Entry 5IM7 (X-ray diffraction, 2.50 A resolution); this record covers chains A and B of the 3 polymer chains in the assembly.

[Chain A]
Protein: HLA-B*58:01 Heavy Chain
Source organism: Homo sapiens
Amino-acid sequence (277 residues; each row starts with the number of its first residue):
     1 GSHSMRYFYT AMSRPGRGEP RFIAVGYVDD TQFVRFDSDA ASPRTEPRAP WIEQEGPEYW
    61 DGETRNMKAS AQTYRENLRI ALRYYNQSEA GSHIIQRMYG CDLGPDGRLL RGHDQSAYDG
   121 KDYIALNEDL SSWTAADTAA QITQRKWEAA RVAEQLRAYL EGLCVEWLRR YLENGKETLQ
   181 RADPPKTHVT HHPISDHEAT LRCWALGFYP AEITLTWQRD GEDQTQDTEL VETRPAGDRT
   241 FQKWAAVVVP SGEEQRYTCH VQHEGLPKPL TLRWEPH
Disulfide bonds: Cys101-Cys164, Cys203-Cys259

[Chain B]
Protein: Beta-2-microglobulin
Source organism: Homo sapiens
UniProt: P61769 (B2MG_HUMAN); residues 1-99 here correspond to UniProt positions 21-119 (UniProt number = residue number + 20)
Amino-acid sequence (99 residues; numbered 1 to 99; the number before each row is that of its first residue):
     1 IQRTPKIQVY SRHPAENGKS NFLNCYVSGF HPSDIEVDLL KNGERIEKVE HSDLSFSKDW
    61 SFYLLYYTEF TPTEKDEYAC RVNHVTLSQP KIVKWDRDM
Disulfide bonds: Cys25-Cys80
Swiss-Prot annotation at these positions:
  - modified residue: Gln2 (Pyrrolidone carboxylic acid)
  - glycosylation: Ile1 (N-linked (Glc) (glycation) isoleucine), Lys19 (N-linked (Glc) (glycation) lysine), Lys41 (N-linked (Glc) (glycation) lysine), Lys48 (N-linked (Glc) (glycation) lysine), Lys58 (N-linked (Glc) (glycation) lysine), Lys91 (N-linked (Glc) (glycation) lysine), Lys94 (N-linked (Glc) (glycation) lysine)

[Chain A / chain B interface]
Pairs across the interface (60):
  Phe8(A) with Phe56(B), hydrophobic
  Tyr9(A) with Phe56(B)
  Thr10(A) with Phe56(B); Phe62(B)
  Met12(A) with Ser33(B), hydrogen bond
  Ile23(A) with Leu54(B), hydrophobic
  Val25(A) with Asp53(B); Leu54(B); Ser55(B)
  Tyr27(A) with Ser55(B); Tyr63(B), hydrogen bond
  Gln32(A) with Asp53(B), hydrogen bond
  Arg35(A) with Asp53(B), salt bridge
  Arg48(A) with Asp53(B), salt bridge
  Ile94(A) with Pro32(B), hydrophobic; Ser33(B)
  Gln96(A) with His31(B), hydrogen bond; Phe56(B); Trp60(B), hydrogen bond (side chain-backbone); Phe62(B)
  Arg97(A) with Phe56(B)
  Met98(A) with Phe56(B), hydrophobic; Lys58(B); Trp60(B), hydrophobic
  Gln115(A) with Trp60(B)
  Ser116(A) with Trp60(B)
  Ala117(A) with Trp60(B), hydrophobic
  Asp119(A) with His31(B)
  Gly120(A) with Arg3(B), hydrogen bond (backbone-side chain); His31(B), hydrogen bond (backbone-side chain); Trp60(B)
  Asp122(A) with Trp60(B), hydrogen bond
  His192(A) with Asp98(B), salt bridge
  Arg202(A) with Asp98(B), hydrogen bond (side chain-backbone); Met99(B)
  Trp204(A) with Asp98(B); Met99(B)
  Leu206(A) with Pro14(B), hydrophobic
  Val231(A) with Gln8(B)
  Glu232(A) with Lys6(B), salt bridge; Gln8(B), hydrogen bond (backbone-side chain); Tyr26(B); Ser28(B), hydrogen bond
  Arg234(A) with Gln8(B), hydrogen bond; Tyr10(B); Tyr26(B); Met99(B), hydrogen bond (side chain-backbone)
  Pro235(A) with Tyr10(B), hydrogen bond (backbone-side chain); Asn24(B); Tyr26(B); Leu65(B), hydrophobic
  Ala236(A) with Arg12(B), hydrogen bond (backbone-side chain); Asn24(B), hydrogen bond (backbone-side chain)
  Gly237(A) with Arg12(B), hydrogen bond (backbone-side chain); Leu65(B)
  Asp238(A) with Arg12(B)
  Gln242(A) with Tyr10(B); Ser11(B), hydrogen bond (side chain-backbone); Arg12(B), hydrogen bond (side chain-backbone)
  Trp244(A) with Met99(B), hydrogen bond (side chain-backbone)
Other interface residues (no listed pair), chain A (35 interface residues in all): Lys121, Thr233
Other interface residues (no listed pair), chain B (28 interface residues in all): Ile1, His13, Ser57, Asp59

[Overview]
35 residues of chain A and 28 residues of chain B are in contact; the contacts include 20 hydrogen bonds and 4
salt bridges. Among the polar pairs are Arg35(A)-Asp53(B), Arg48(A)-Asp53(B) and His192(A)-Asp98(B).
Here chain A is HLA-B*58:01 Heavy Chain and chain B is Beta-2-microglobulin, both from Homo sapiens. Entry
5IM7 (Crystal structure of HLA-B5801, a protective HLA allele for HIV-1 infection) was determined by X-ray
diffraction together with 5INC and 5IND from the same study.
